PDB entry 8WZP | X-ray diffraction, 1.76 A resolution | chains A and B

Chain A (and B):
Molecule: 3C-like proteinase nsp5
Organism: Severe acute respiratory syndrome coronavirus 2
Notes: EC 3.4.22.69; chain B of this document is another copy of the same molecule, construct and numbering; everything in this record applies to it too
UniProt: P0DTC1 (R1A_SARS2); residues 3-304 here correspond to UniProt positions 3266-3567 (UniProt number = residue number + 3263)
Amino-acid sequence (302 residues; numbered 3 to 304; the number before each row is that of its first residue):
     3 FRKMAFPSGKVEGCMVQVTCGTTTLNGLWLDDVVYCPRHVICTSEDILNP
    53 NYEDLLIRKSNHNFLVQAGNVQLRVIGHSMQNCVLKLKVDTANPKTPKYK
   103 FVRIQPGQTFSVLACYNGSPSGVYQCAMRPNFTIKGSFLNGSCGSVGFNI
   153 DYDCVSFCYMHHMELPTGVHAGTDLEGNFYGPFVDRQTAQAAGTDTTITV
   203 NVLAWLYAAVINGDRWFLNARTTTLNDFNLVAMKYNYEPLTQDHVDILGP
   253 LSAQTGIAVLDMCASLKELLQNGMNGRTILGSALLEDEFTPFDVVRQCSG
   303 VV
Differences from the reference sequence: engineered mutation Ile49 (Met3312 in P0DTC1); conflict Ala222 (Arg3485 in P0DTC1), Arg223 (Phe3486 in P0DTC1), Val304 (Thr3567 in P0DTC1)

How chain A and chain B interact:
Contacting residue pairs (53):
  Arg4(A) - Tyr126(B)
  Arg4(A) - Gln127(B)  hydrogen bond (side chain-backbone)
  Arg4(A) - Lys137(B)  hydrogen bond (side chain-backbone)
  Arg4(A) - Ser139(B)
  Arg4(A) - Glu290(B)  salt bridge
  Lys5(A) - Tyr126(B)
  Met6(A) - Gly124(B)
  Met6(A) - Val125(B)
  Met6(A) - Tyr126(B)  hydrophobic
  Met6(A) - Ser139(B)
  Ala7(A) - Gly124(B)
  Ala7(A) - Val125(B)  hydrogen bond (backbone-backbone)
  Phe8(A) - Val125(B)
  Pro9(A) - Ser10(B)
  Pro9(A) - Glu14(B)
  Pro9(A) - Pro122(B)  hydrophobic
  Pro9(A) - Ser123(B)
  Pro9(A) - Gly124(B)
  Ser10(A) - Pro9(B)
  Ser10(A) - Ser10(B)  hydrogen bond (side chain-backbone)
  Ser10(A) - Glu14(B)  hydrogen bond (backbone-side chain)
  Gly11(A) - Gly11(B)
  Gly11(A) - Glu14(B)  hydrogen bond (backbone-side chain)
  Glu14(A) - Pro9(B)
  Glu14(A) - Ser10(B)  hydrogen bond (side chain-backbone)
  Glu14(A) - Gly11(B)  hydrogen bond (side chain-backbone)
  Pro122(A) - Pro9(B)  hydrophobic
  Ser123(A) - Pro9(B)
  Gly124(A) - Met6(B)
  Gly124(A) - Ala7(B)
  Gly124(A) - Pro9(B)
  Val125(A) - Met6(B)
  Val125(A) - Ala7(B)  hydrogen bond (backbone-backbone)
  Val125(A) - Phe8(B)
  Val125(A) - Val125(B)  hydrophobic
  Tyr126(A) - Arg4(B)
  Tyr126(A) - Lys5(B)
  Tyr126(A) - Met6(B)  hydrophobic
  Gln127(A) - Arg4(B)  hydrogen bond (backbone-side chain)
  Cys128(A) - Arg4(B)
  Lys137(A) - Arg4(B)  hydrogen bond (backbone-side chain)
  Ser139(A) - Met6(B)
  Ser139(A) - Gln299(B)  hydrogen bond
  Leu141(A) - Gln299(B)
  Leu141(A) - Ser301(B)
  Glu290(A) - Arg4(B)  salt bridge
  Gln299(A) - Leu141(B)
  Cys300(A) - Leu141(B)
  Ser301(A) - Leu141(B)
  Val303(A) - Ser123(B)  hydrogen bond (backbone-side chain)
  Val304(A) - Tyr118(B)
  Val304(A) - Ser121(B)
  Val304(A) - Pro122(B)
Interface residues without a listed pair, chain A (29 interface residues in all): Lys12, Leu115, Ala129, Gly302
Interface residues without a listed pair, chain B (28 interface residues in all): Lys12, Leu115, Cys128, Gly138, Arg298

Overview:
The interface between chain A and chain B involves 29 residues on one side and 28 on the other, with 13
hydrogen bonds and 2 salt bridges. Polar contacts include Arg4(A)-Glu290(B), Arg4(A)-Gln127(B) and
Arg4(A)-Lys137(B).
Both chains are 3C-like proteinase nsp5 (Severe acute respiratory syndrome coronavirus 2). Entry 8WZP (Crystal
structure of SARS-Cov-2 main protease M49I mutant in complex with CCF0058981) was determined by X-ray
diffraction, deposited together with 8WZQ.
